Entry 7VIJ (X-ray diffraction, 2.30 A resolution); this record covers chain A.

[Chain A]
Molecule: Ubiquitin carboxyl-terminal hydrolase 7
Source organism: Homo sapiens
Notes: EC 3.4.19.12; fragment: HUBL domain
UniProtKB: Q93009 (UBP7_HUMAN); numbering as in UniProt (aligned over 560-1083)
Sequence (529 residues; row label = number of the first residue in the row):
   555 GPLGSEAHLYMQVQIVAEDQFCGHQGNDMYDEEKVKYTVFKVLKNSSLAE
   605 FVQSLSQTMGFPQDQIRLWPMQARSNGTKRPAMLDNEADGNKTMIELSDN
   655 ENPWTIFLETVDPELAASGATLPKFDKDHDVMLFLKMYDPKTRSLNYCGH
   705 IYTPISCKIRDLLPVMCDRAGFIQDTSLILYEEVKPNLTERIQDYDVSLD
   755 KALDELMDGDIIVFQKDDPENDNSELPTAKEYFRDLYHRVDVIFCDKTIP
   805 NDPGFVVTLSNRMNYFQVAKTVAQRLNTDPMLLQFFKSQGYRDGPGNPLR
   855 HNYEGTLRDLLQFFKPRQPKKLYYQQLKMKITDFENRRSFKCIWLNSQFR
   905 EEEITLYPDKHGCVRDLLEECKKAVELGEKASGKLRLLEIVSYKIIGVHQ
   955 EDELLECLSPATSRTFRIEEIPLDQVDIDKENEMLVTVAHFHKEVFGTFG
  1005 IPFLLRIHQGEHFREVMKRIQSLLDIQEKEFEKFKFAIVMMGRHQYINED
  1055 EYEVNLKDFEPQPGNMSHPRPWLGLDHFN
Differences from the reference sequence: expression tag (555-559)
Swiss-Prot annotation at these positions:
  - modified residue: Lys869 (N6-acetyllysine), Ser963 (Phosphoserine)
  - cross-link (Glycyl lysine isopeptide (Lys-Gly)): Lys869 (interchain with G-Cter in SUMO2), Lys882 (interchain with G-Cter in SUMO2)
  - natural variant: Leu757 (L757P: In HAFOUS; uncertain significance), Ile766 (I766T: In HAFOUS), Asp1080 (D1080N: In HAFOUS)

[In short]
Chain A is Ubiquitin carboxyl-terminal hydrolase 7 (Homo sapiens); the structure, Crystal structure of
USP7-HUBL domain, was determined by X-ray diffraction together with 7XPY from the same study.
